PDB entry 8QQM | electron microscopy, 4.70 A resolution (low resolution: residue-level contacts below are approximate; hydrogen-bond / salt-bridge calls are withheld) | chains A and B of the 5 polymer chains in the assembly

[Chain A]
Name: Acetylcholine receptor subunit alpha
From: Tetronarce californica
UniProtKB: P02710 (ACHA_TETCF); residues 1-437 here correspond to UniProt positions 25-461 (UniProt number = residue number + 24)
Chain sequence (437 residues; numbered 1 to 437; the number before each row is that of its first residue):
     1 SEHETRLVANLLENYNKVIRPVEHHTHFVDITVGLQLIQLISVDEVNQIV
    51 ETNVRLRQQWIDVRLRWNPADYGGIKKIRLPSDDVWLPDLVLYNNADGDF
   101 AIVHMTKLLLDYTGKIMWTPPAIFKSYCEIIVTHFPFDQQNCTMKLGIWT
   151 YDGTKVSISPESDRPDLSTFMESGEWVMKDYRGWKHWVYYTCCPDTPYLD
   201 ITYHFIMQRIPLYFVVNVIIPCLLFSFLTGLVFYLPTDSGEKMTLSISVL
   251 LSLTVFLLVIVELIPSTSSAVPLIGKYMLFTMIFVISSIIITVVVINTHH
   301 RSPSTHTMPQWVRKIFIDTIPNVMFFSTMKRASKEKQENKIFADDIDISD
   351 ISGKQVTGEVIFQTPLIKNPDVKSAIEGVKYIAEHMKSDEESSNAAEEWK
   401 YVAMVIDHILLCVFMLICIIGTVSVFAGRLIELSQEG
Unresolved in the structure: 1-211, 332-369, 434-437
Curated features (UniProtKB/Swiss-Prot):
  - glycosylation: N141 (N-linked (GlcNAc...) asparagine)

[Chain B]
Name: Acetylcholine receptor subunit delta
From: Tetronarce californica
UniProtKB: P02718 (ACHD_TETCF); residues 1-501 here correspond to UniProt positions 22-522 (UniProt number = residue number + 21)
Chain sequence (501 residues; row label = number of the first residue in the row):
     1 VNEEERLINDLLIVNKYNKHVRPVKHNNEVVNIALSLTLSNLISLKETDE
    51 TLTSNVWMDHAWYDHRLTWNASEYSDISILRLPPELVWIPDIVLQNNNDG
   101 QYHVAYFCNVLVRPNGYVTWLPPAIFRSSCPINVLYFPFDWQNCSLKFTA
   151 LNYDANEITMDLMTDTIDGKDYPIEWIIIDPEAFTENGEWEIIHKPAKKN
   201 IYPDKFPNGTNYQDVTFYLIIRRKPLFYVINFITPCVLISFLASLAFYLP
   251 AESGEKMSTAISVLLAQAVFLLLTSQRLPETALAVPLIGKYLMFIMSLVT
   301 GVIVNCGIVLNFHFRTPSTHVLSTRVKQIFLEKLPRILHMSRADESEQPD
   351 WQNDLKLRRSSSVGYISKAQEYFNIKSRSELMFEKQSERHGLVPRVTPRI
   401 GFGNNNENIAASDQLHDEIKSGIDSTNYIVKQIKEKNAYDEEVGNWNLVG
   451 QTIDRLSMFIITPVMVLGTIFIFVMGNFNHPPAKPFEGDPFDYSSDHPRC
   501 A
Unresolved in the structure: 1-225, 342-415, 480-501
Curated features (UniProtKB/Swiss-Prot):
  - modified residue: Y372 (Phosphotyrosine)
  - glycosylation (N-linked (GlcNAc...) asparagine): N70, N143, N208

[Interface between chain A and chain B]
Pairs across the interface - 44 pairs, chain A then chain B:
  G240(A) - E255(B)
  M243(A) - E255(B)
  T244(A) - E255(B)
  I247(A) - S262(B)
  L250(A) - L242(B)
  L251(A) - S262(B)
  S268(A) - F227(B)
  I290(A) - L245(B)
  V293(A) - L249(B)
  I296(A) - S253(B)
  N297(A) - Y248(B)
  N297(A) - P250(B)
  R301(A) - Y248(B)
  R301(A) - R455(B)
  S302(A) - Q451(B)
  S304(A) - S341(B)
  S304(A) - L448(B)
  T305(A) - M340(B)
  T305(A) - S341(B)
  T305(A) - L448(B)
  T305(A) - Q451(B)
  H306(A) - S341(B)
  H306(A) - R455(B)
  T307(A) - S341(B)
  D371(A) - K420(B)
  D371(A) - I423(B)
  S374(A) - N427(B)
  A375(A) - I423(B)
  A375(A) - T426(B)
  A375(A) - N427(B)
  G378(A) - V430(B)
  V379(A) - T426(B)
  Y381(A) - V430(B)
  Y381(A) - I433(B)
  Y381(A) - K434(B)
  Y381(A) - N437(B)
  I382(A) - T426(B)
  I382(A) - I429(B)
  I382(A) - V430(B)
  I382(A) - I433(B)
  H385(A) - I433(B)
  H385(A) - K436(B)
  H385(A) - N437(B)
  D389(A) - K436(B)
Also at the interface, not in a pair above, chain A (33 interface residues in all): E241, T254, T267, V271, I286, V294, H300
Also at the interface, not in a pair above, chain B (30 interface residues in all): I230, I239, E252, T259, D424, N447

[Overview]
Chain A and chain B form an interface of 33 and 30 residues respectively.
Chain A is Acetylcholine receptor subunit alpha and chain B is Acetylcholine receptor subunit delta, both from
Tetronarce californica; the structure, nicotinic acetylcholine receptor in intact synaptic membrane, was
determined by electron microscopy.
